7YTC - chains D and E of the 12 polymer chains in the assembly; structure by electron microscopy, 3.39 A resolution.

# Chain D (and E)
Molecule: Immunoglobulin heavy constant mu
From: Homo sapiens
Notes: chain E of this document is another copy of the same molecule, construct and numbering; everything in this record applies to it too
UniProtKB: P01871 (IGHM_HUMAN); residues 345-576 here correspond to UniProt positions 222-453 (UniProt number = residue number - 123)
Sequence (232 residues; each row starts with the number of its first residue):
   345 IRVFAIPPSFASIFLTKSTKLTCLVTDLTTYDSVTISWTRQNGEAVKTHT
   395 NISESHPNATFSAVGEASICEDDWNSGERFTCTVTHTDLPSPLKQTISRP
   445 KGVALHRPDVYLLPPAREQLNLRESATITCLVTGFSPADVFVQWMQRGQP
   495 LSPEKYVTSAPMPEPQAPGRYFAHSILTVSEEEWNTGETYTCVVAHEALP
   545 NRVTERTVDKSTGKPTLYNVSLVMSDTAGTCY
Not modelled in the structure: 569-576
Cystine bridges: Cys-367/Cys-426, Cys-474/Cys-536
Glycans and other covalent adducts: N-acetylglucosamine (NAG) linked to Asn-563
UniProt features mapped onto this chain:
  - glycosylation (N-linked (GlcNAc...) asparagine): Asn-395, Asn-402

# How chain D and chain E interact
Disulfides between the chains: Cys-414(D)/Cys-414(E)
Pairs across the interface (33):
  Phe-358(D) / Asn-545(E)
  Cys-414(D) / Cys-414(E)  disulfide
  Asp-416(D) / Ile-413(E)
  Asp-416(D) / Glu-415(E)
  Gln-487(D) / Asn-545(E)  hydrogen bond
  Met-489(D) / Pro-544(E)  hydrophobic
  Met-489(D) / Asn-545(E)
  Pro-544(D) / Gly-492(E)
  Asn-545(D) / Val-547(E)
  Arg-546(D) / Lys-361(E)
  Val-547(D) / Glu-549(E)
  Glu-549(D) / Val-547(E)
  Glu-549(D) / Thr-548(E)
  Glu-549(D) / Glu-549(E)
  Pro-559(D) / Leu-561(E)
  Thr-560(D) / Thr-560(E)  hydrogen bond (side chain-backbone)
  Thr-560(D) / Leu-561(E)  hydrogen bond (side chain-backbone)
  Thr-560(D) / Tyr-562(E)  hydrogen bond (side chain-backbone)
  Leu-561(D) / Leu-561(E)  hydrogen bond (backbone-backbone)
  Tyr-562(D) / Leu-561(E)  hydrogen bond (backbone-backbone)
  Tyr-562(D) / Tyr-562(E)
  Tyr-562(D) / Asn-563(E)  hydrogen bond (backbone-backbone)
  Asn-563(D) / Asn-563(E)
  Val-564(D) / Asn-563(E)
  Val-564(D) / Val-564(E)
  Val-564(D) / Ser-565(E)  hydrogen bond (backbone-backbone)
  Leu-566(D) / Ser-565(E)
  Leu-566(D) / Leu-566(E)  hydrophobic
  Leu-566(D) / Val-567(E)
  Val-567(D) / Val-567(E)
  Met-568(D) / Leu-566(E)  hydrophobic
  Met-568(D) / Val-567(E)  hydrogen bond (backbone-backbone)
  Met-568(D) / Met-568(E)  hydrophobic
Other interface residues (no listed pair), chain D (25 interface residues in all): Lys-361, Gly-492, Val-537, Thr-548, Lys-558, Ser-565
Other interface residues (no listed pair), chain E (22 interface residues in all): Ser-412, Met-489, Val-537

# Overview
The interface between chain D and chain E involves 25 residues on one side and 22 on the other, with 1
disulfide bond and 9 hydrogen bonds. Polar pairs include Gln-487(D)/Asn-545(E), Thr-560(D)/Thr-560(E) and
Thr-560(D)/Leu-561(E). Covalently linked N-acetylglucosamine: at Asn-563(D).
Both chains are Immunoglobulin heavy constant mu (Homo sapiens). Entry 7YTC (Cryo-EM structure of human FcmR
bound to IgM-Fc/J) was determined by electron microscopy, deposited together with 7YSG, 7YTD and 7YTE.
